3J9U - chains D and K of the 28 polymer chains in the assembly; structure by electron microscopy, 7.60 A resolution (low resolution: residue-level contacts below are approximate; hydrogen-bond / salt-bridge calls are withheld).

Chain D:
Protein: V-type proton ATPase subunit B
From: Saccharomyces cerevisiae
UniProtKB: P16140 (VATB_YEAST); numbering as in UniProt (aligned over 1-517)
Chain sequence (517 residues; each row starts with the number of its first residue):
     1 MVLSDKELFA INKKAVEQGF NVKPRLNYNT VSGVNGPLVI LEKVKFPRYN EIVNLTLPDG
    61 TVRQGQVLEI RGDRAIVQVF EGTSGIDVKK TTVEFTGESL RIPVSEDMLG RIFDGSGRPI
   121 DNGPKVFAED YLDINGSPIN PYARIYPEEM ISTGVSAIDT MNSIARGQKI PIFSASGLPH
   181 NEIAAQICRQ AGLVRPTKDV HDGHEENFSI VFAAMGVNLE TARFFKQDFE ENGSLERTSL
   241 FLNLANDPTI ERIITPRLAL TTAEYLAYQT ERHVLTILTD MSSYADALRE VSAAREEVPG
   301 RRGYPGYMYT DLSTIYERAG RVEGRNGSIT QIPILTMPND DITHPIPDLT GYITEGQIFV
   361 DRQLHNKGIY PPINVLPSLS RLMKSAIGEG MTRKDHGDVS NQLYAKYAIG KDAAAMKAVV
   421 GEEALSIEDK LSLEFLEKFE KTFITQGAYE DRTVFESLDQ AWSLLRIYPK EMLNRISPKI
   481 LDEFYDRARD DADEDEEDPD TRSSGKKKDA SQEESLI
Unresolved in the structure: 1-28, 486-517
Swiss-Prot annotation at these positions:
  - binding site (ATP): Arg-381
  - modified residue (Phosphoserine): Ser-4, Ser-137, Ser-503, Ser-504, Ser-511, Ser-515
  - cross-link (Glycyl lysine isopeptide (Lys-Gly)): Lys-14 (interchain with G-Cter in ubiquitin), Lys-508 (interchain with G-Cter in ubiquitin)

Chain K:
Protein: V-type proton ATPase subunit E
From: Saccharomyces cerevisiae
UniProtKB: P22203 (VATE_YEAST); residues 1-233 here = UniProt positions 1-233
Chain sequence (233 residues; row label = number of the first residue in the row):
     1 MSSAITALTP NQVNDELNKM QAFIRKEAEE KAKEIQLKAD QEYEIEKTNI VRNETNNIDG
    61 NFKSKLKKAM LSQQITKSTI ANKMRLKVLS AREQSLDGIF EETKEKLSGI ANNRDEYKPI
   121 LQSLIVEALL KLLEPKAIVK ALERDVDLIE SMKDDIMREY GEKAQRAPLE EIVISNDYLN
   181 KDLVSGGVVV SNASDKIEIN NTLEERLKLL SEEALPAIRL ELYGPSKTRK FFD
Unresolved in the structure: 1-7, 225-233

Chain D / chain K interface:
Contacting residue pairs (52):
  Asn-29(D) with Asn-192(K); Lys-196(K); Ile-197(K)
  Thr-30(D) with Lys-196(K)
  Phe-46(D) with Lys-131(K); Leu-132(K)
  Thr-92(D) with Lys-196(K); Glu-198(K)
  Val-93(D) with Lys-196(K); Glu-198(K)
  Glu-94(D) with Asn-200(K); Glu-205(K)
  Phe-95(D) with Ile-197(K)
  Glu-98(D) with Glu-213(K)
  Ser-105(D) with Arg-219(K)
  Asp-107(D) with Arg-92(K); Arg-219(K)
  Gly-110(D) with Asn-82(K); Arg-85(K)
  Arg-111(D) with Arg-85(K); Leu-86(K); Leu-89(K)
  Asp-121(D) with Asn-82(K); Arg-85(K); Leu-86(K)
  Pro-124(D) with Leu-89(K); Ser-90(K)
  Lys-125(D) with Leu-89(K); Glu-93(K)
  Val-126(D) with Leu-89(K); Arg-219(K)
  Phe-127(D) with Glu-93(K); Glu-212(K); Leu-215(K)
  Ala-128(D) with Pro-216(K); Arg-219(K)
  Glu-129(D) with Arg-92(K); Pro-216(K); Arg-219(K)
  Tyr-131(D) with Glu-212(K); Glu-213(K)
  Glu-230(D) with Ile-75(K); Ser-78(K); Thr-79(K)
  Glu-231(D) with Leu-71(K); Gln-74(K); Ile-75(K)
  Asn-232(D) with Gln-74(K)
  Leu-235(D) with Asn-82(K)
  Glu-236(D) with Ser-78(K); Ala-81(K); Asn-82(K)
Other interface residues (no listed pair), chain D (32 interface residues in all): Lys-89, Thr-96, Arg-101, Leu-109, Gln-227, Gly-233, Tyr-449
Other interface residues (no listed pair), chain K (31 interface residues in all): Lys-68, Leu-133, Asp-195, Leu-209, Leu-220

In short:
32 residues of chain D face 31 of chain K across their interface. From UniProt: ATP-binding residue Arg-381(D)
on chain D.
Here chain D is V-type proton ATPase subunit B and chain K is V-type proton ATPase subunit E, both from
Saccharomyces cerevisiae. Entry 3J9U (Yeast V-ATPase state 2) was determined by electron microscopy, deposited
together with 3J9T and 3J9V.
